PDB entry 6SPE | electron microscopy, 3.60 A resolution | chains a and l of the 21 polymer chains in the assembly

# Chain a
Molecule: 16S ribosomal RNA
Organism: Pseudomonas aeruginosa
Sequence (1526 nucleotides; row label = number of the first residue in the row):
     2 AACUGAAGAGUUUGAUCAUGGCUCAGAUUGAACGCUGGCGGCAGGCCUAA
    52 CACAUGCAAGUCGAGCGGAUAAAGGGAGCUUGCUCCUGGAUUCAGCGGCG
   102 GACGGGUGAGUAAUGCCUAGGAAUCUGCCUGGUAGUGGGGGAUAACGUCC
   152 GGAAACGGGCGCUAAUACCGCAUACGUCCUGAGGGAGAAAGUGGGGGAUC
   202 UUCGGACCUCACGCUAUCAGAUGAGCCUAGGUCGGAUUAGCUAGUUGGUG
   252 GGGUAAAGGCCUACCAAGGCGACGAUCCGUAACUGGUCUGAGAGGAUGAU
   302 CAGUCACACUGGAACUGAGACACGGUCCAGACUCCUACGGGAGGCAGCAG
   352 UGGGGAAUAUUGGACAAUGGGCGAAAGCCUGAUCCAGCCAUGCCGCGUGU
   402 GUGAAGAAGGUCUUCGGAUUGUAAAGCACUUUAAGUUGGGAGGAAGGGCA
   452 GUAAGUUAAUACCUUGCUGUUUUGACGUUACCAACAGAAUAAGCACCGGC
   502 UAACUUCGUGCCAGCAGCCGCGGUAAUACGAAGGGUGCAAGCGUUAAUCG
   552 GAAUUACUGGGCGUAAAGCGCGCGUAGGUGGUUCAGCAAGUUGGAUGUGA
   602 AAUCCCCGGGCUCAACCUGGGAACUGCAUCCAAAACUACUGAGCUAGAGU
   652 ACGGUAGAGGGUGGUGGAAUUUCCUGUGUAGCGGUGAAAUGCGUAGAUAU
   702 AGGAAGGAACACCAGUGGCGAAGGCGACCACCUGGACUGAUACUGACACU
   752 GAGGUGCGAAAGCGUGGGGAGCAAACAGGAUUAGAUACCCUGGUAGUCCA
   802 CGCCGUAAACGAUGUCGACUAGCCGUUGGGAUCCUUGAGAUCUUAGUGGC
   852 GCAGCUAACGCGAUAAGUCGACCGCCUGGGGAGUACGGCCGCAAGGUUAA
   902 AACUCAAAUGAAUUGACGGGGGCCCGCACAAGCGGUGGAGCAUGUGGUUU
   952 AAUUCGAAGCAACGCGAAGAACCUUACCUGGCCUUGACAUGCUGAGAACU
  1002 UUCCAGAGAUGGAUUGGUGCCUUCGGGAACUCAGACACAGGUGCUGCAUG
  1052 GCUGUCGUCAGCUCGUGUCGUGAGAUGUUGGGUUAAGUCCCGUAACGAGC
  1102 GCAACCCUUGUCCUUAGUUACCAGCACCUCGGGUGGGCACUCUAAGGAGA
  1152 CUGCCGGUGACAAACCGGAGGAAGGUGGGGAUGACGUCAAGUCAUCAUGG
  1202 CCCUUACGGCCAGGGCUACACACGUGCUACAAUGGUCGGUACAAAGGGUU
  1252 GCCAAGCCGCGAGGUGGAGCUAAUCCCAUAAAACCGAUCGUAGUCCGGAU
  1302 CGCAGUCUGCAACUCGACUGCGUGAAGUCGGAAUCGCUAGUAAUCGUGAA
  1352 UCAGAAUGUCACGGUGAAUACGUUCCCGGGCCUUGUACACACCGCCCGUC
  1402 ACACCAUGGGAGUGGGUUGCUCCAGAAGUAGCUAGUCUAACCGCAAGGGG
  1452 GACGGUUACCACGGAGUGAUUCAUGACUGGGGUGAAGUCGUAACAAGGUA
  1502 GCCGUAGGGGAACCUGCGGCUGGAUC
Sequence notes: conflict A72 (G891104 in 1353913695)

# Chain l
Name: 30S ribosomal protein S12
Organism: Pseudomonas aeruginosa
Reference sequence: A0A071L394 (A0A071L394_PSEAI); residues 2-122 here = UniProt positions 2-122
Amino-acid sequence (121 residues; each row starts with the number of its first residue):
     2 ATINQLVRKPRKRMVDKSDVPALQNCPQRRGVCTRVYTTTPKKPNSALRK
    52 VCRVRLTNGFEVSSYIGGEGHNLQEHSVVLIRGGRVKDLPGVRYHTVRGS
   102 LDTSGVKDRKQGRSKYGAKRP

# How chain a and chain l interact
Contacting residue pairs (92; chain a residue first):
  A32(a) - Pro28(l)  base contact
  A33(a) - Gln29(l)  hydrogen bond to the base
  C34(a) - Gln29(l)  sugar contact
  C34(a) - Val98(l)  sugar contact
  G35(a) - Ser115(l)  hydrogen bond to the sugar
  G35(a) - Gly118(l)  sugar contact
  C36(a) - Arg114(l)  hydrogen bond to the sugar
  C36(a) - Ser115(l)  sugar contact
  C36(a) - Ala119(l)  sugar contact
  C36(a) - Lys120(l)  phosphate contact
  U37(a) - Lys120(l)  salt bridge to the phosphate
  U37(a) - Arg121(l)  hydrogen bond to the phosphate
  G38(a) - Arg121(l)  salt bridge to the phosphate
  G235(a) - Lys13(l)  salt bridge to the phosphate
  G356(a) - Arg30(l)  phosphate contact
  A357(a) - Cys27(l)  base contact
  A357(a) - Pro28(l)  base contact
  A357(a) - Gln29(l)  sugar contact
  A357(a) - Arg30(l)  salt bridge to the phosphate
  A357(a) - Arg31(l)  salt bridge to the phosphate
  G494(a) - Arg121(l)  salt bridge to the phosphate
  C495(a) - Arg114(l)  salt bridge to the phosphate
  C495(a) - Ser115(l)  phosphate contact
  A496(a) - Gly113(l)  phosphate contact
  A496(a) - Arg114(l)  hydrogen bond to the phosphate
  A496(a) - Ser115(l)  hydrogen bond to the phosphate
  A496(a) - Lys116(l)  phosphate contact
  C497(a) - Gly113(l)  phosphate contact
  C497(a) - Lys116(l)  salt bridge to the phosphate
  C512(a) - Ser47(l)  base contact
  C513(a) - Ser47(l)  phosphate contact
  A514(a) - Ala48(l)  phosphate contact
  A514(a) - Leu49(l)  phosphate contact
  G515(a) - Arg50(l)  hydrogen bond to the base
  G515(a) - Lys51(l)  salt bridge to the phosphate
  G515(a) - Gly69(l)  phosphate contact
  G515(a) - Glu70(l)  phosphate contact
  C516(a) - Arg50(l)  base contact
  C516(a) - Tyr66(l)  hydrogen bond to the phosphate
  C516(a) - Gly68(l)  phosphate contact
  C516(a) - Gly69(l)  hydrogen bond to the phosphate
  C516(a) - Tyr117(l)  phosphate contact
  A517(a) - Val87(l)  base contact
  A517(a) - Asp89(l)  base contact
  A517(a) - Tyr117(l)  phosphate contact
  C519(a) - Lys88(l)  phosphate contact
  C520(a) - Lys88(l)  salt bridge to the phosphate
  G521(a) - Asn46(l)  base contact
  C522(a) - Asn46(l)  base contact
  G523(a) - Asn46(l)  base contact
  G523(a) - Ser47(l)  hydrogen bond to the base
  G531(a) - Arg110(l)  salt bridge to the phosphate
  A532(a) - Arg110(l)  salt bridge to the phosphate
  A532(a) - Lys111(l)  hydrogen bond to the phosphate
  A532(a) - Gln112(l)  phosphate contact
  A533(a) - Lys111(l)  phosphate contact
  A533(a) - Gln112(l)  phosphate contact
  G544(a) - Lys116(l)  sugar contact
  U545(a) - Arg83(l)  sugar contact
  U546(a) - Pro28(l)  hydrogen bond to the sugar
  U546(a) - Gln29(l)  base contact
  U546(a) - Arg83(l)  sugar contact
  U546(a) - Gly84(l)  sugar contact
  A547(a) - Val21(l)  phosphate contact
  A547(a) - Asn26(l)  sugar contact
  A547(a) - Cys27(l)  sugar contact
  A547(a) - Pro28(l)  sugar contact
  A548(a) - Ser19(l)  hydrogen bond to the phosphate
  C550(a) - Arg14(l)  salt bridge to the phosphate
  U556(a) - Arg12(l)  base contact
  U556(a) - Lys13(l)  hydrogen bond to the base
  U556(a) - Arg14(l)  sugar contact
  U556(a) - Met15(l)  base contact
  A557(a) - Arg12(l)  base contact
  C558(a) - Arg12(l)  salt bridge to the phosphate
  G561(a) - Arg12(l)  base contact
  G562(a) - Ala2(l)  base contact
  G579(a) - Asn5(l)  hydrogen bond to the sugar
  C874(a) - Thr3(l)  phosphate contact
  C874(a) - Asn5(l)  phosphate contact
  C874(a) - Gln6(l)  base contact
  C874(a) - Arg9(l)  salt bridge to the phosphate
  G875(a) - Gln6(l)  hydrogen bond to the base
  G875(a) - Arg9(l)  salt bridge to the phosphate
  C876(a) - Ala2(l)  base contact
  C876(a) - Gln6(l)  hydrogen bond to the base
  C876(a) - Lys10(l)  salt bridge to the phosphate
  A903(a) - Lys18(l)  salt bridge to the phosphate
  U905(a) - Arg94(l)  salt bridge to the phosphate
  C906(a) - Lys43(l)  salt bridge to the phosphate
  C906(a) - Arg86(l)  salt bridge to the phosphate
  A1486(a) - Lys44(l)  hydrogen bond to the base
Also at the interface, not in a pair above, chain a (54 interface residues in all): G236, G296, A358, C873, U878, C904, A907
Also at the interface, not in a pair above, chain l (61 interface residues in all): Ile4, Leu7, Asp20, Thr58, Gly71, Leu81, Gly85, Gly92, Ser101, Asp109

# Overview
The interface between chain a and chain l involves 54 residues on one side and 61 on the other; the contacts
include 18 hydrogen bonds and 21 salt bridges. Polar pairs include A33(a)-Gln29(l), G515(a)-Arg50(l) and
G523(a)-Ser47(l).
Here chain a is 16S ribosomal RNA and chain l is 30S ribosomal protein S12, both from Pseudomonas aeruginosa.
Entry 6SPE (Pseudomonas aeruginosa 30s ribosome from a clinical isolate) was determined by electron microscopy
(same publication as 6SPC).
